9IO5 - chains B and E of the 26 polymer chains in the assembly; structure by electron microscopy, 3.20 A resolution.

[Chain B]
Protein: G1-ATPase subunit beta
From: Mycoplasma mobile 163K
Notes: EC 3.6.3.14
Reference sequence: Q6KIC3 (Q6KIC3_MYCM1); residues 1-784 here = UniProt positions 1-784
Sequence (784 residues; row label = number of the first residue in the row):
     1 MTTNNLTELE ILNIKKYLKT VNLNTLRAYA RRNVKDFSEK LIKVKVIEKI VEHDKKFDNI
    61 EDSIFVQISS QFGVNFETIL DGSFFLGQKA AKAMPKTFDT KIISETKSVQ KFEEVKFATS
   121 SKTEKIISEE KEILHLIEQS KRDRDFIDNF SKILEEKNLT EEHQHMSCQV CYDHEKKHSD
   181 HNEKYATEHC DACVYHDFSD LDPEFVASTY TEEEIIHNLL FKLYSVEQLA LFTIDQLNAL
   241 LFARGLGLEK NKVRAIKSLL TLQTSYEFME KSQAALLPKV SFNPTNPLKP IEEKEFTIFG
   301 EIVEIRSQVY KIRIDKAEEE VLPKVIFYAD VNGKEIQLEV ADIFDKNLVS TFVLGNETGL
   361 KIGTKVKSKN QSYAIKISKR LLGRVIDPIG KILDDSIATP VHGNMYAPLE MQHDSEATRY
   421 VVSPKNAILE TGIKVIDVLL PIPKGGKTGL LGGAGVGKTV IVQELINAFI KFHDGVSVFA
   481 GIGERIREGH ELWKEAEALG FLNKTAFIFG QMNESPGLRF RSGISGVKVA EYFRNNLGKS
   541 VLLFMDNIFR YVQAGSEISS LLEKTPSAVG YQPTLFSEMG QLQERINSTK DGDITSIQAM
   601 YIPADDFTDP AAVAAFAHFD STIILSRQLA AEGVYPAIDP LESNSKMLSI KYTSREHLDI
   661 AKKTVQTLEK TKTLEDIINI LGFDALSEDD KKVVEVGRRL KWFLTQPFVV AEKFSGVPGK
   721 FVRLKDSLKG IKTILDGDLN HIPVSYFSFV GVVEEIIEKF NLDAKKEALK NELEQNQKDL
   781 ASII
Disordered / not traced: 1-201, 772-784
Ion coordination: Mg2+: Thr-459 (together with ADP, phosphate ion)
Ligand contacts: ADP (adenosine-5'-diphosphate): Gly-453, Ala-454, Gly-455, Val-456, Gly-457, Lys-458, Thr-459, Val-460, Glu-488, Tyr-635, Phe-708, Ala-711, Phe-714

[Chain E]
Protein: G1-ATPase subunit alpha
From: Mycoplasma mobile 163K
Notes: EC 3.6.3.14
Reference sequence: Q6KIC4 (Q6KIC4_MYCM1); residues 1-528 here = UniProt positions 1-528
Sequence (528 residues; each row starts with the number of its first residue):
     1 MKNLKITAIK DNLIFVEGEH QFSFLEIIKF SDKVEGVVLK ANDRSAIVAI LNEDKDLNLT
    61 VGSLAEATGE LYKIPIYDNY LGSIINVLGE SLVKQYERTN VALDKKYVFT EAQPIFTRSA
   121 VNEPLVTGIT VVDGVLPVGR GQKELIIGDR GTGKTAIALN AMLAQENTDV INIFIAIGKK
   181 RDEIVEIYGT FKKHNILHKS IIVSAASDDA VAARYLAPYA GMAIAEFFQQ IGKDVLVVMD
   241 DLTNHADAYR ELSLLAGIAP AREAYPGDIF YVHSSLLERG GKYGPEFGGG SITILPIAQT
   301 LAGDISGYIP TNLISITDGQ IYTSAKLFNE GTRPAIDVNL SVSRLGSAAQ SKFMAFASSG
   361 LKKIYTEYKY LKRLSSFSSK ISNRDLETLQ KGKAFESLID QAEYEVIDYE TSAILFLLLK
   421 KGFLNFYTEK TEALKVIIGV IKVFLAKDVL GRKMRAILVE HGIDSIVWNL YLNHMILPLL
   481 KYHLLSELQY LATNREFIKK FKDIRNDGRI LLAYERKGYE RGIAYDYK
Ion coordination: Mg2+: Thr-155 (together with ATP)
Ligand contacts:
  - ADP (adenosine-5'-diphosphate): Arg-344, Leu-345, Gly-346
  - ATP (adenosine-5'-triphosphate): Asp-149, Arg-150, Gly-151, Thr-152, Gly-153, Lys-154, Thr-155, Ala-156, Lys-179, Gln-299, Phe-328, Arg-333, Pro-334, Gln-401, Ala-402, Glu-403

[How chain B and chain E interact]
Contacting residue pairs (88):
  Val-303(B) with Asn-42(E); Asp-43(E), hydrogen bond (backbone-backbone)
  Glu-304(B) with Asn-42(E)
  Ile-305(B) with Phe-22(E); Ser-23(E); Phe-24(E); Ala-41(E)
  Arg-306(B) with Lys-40(E); Ile-258(E)
  Ser-307(B) with Phe-24(E); Tyr-249(E); Asp-268(E), hydrogen bond
  Gln-308(B) with Tyr-271(E)
  Asn-356(B) with Glu-111(E); Tyr-271(E)
  Glu-357(B) with Phe-24(E)
  Leu-360(B) with Ser-23(E)
  Lys-361(B) with Gln-21(E); Phe-22(E); Ser-23(E)
  Ile-362(B) with Gln-21(E); Phe-22(E), hydrogen bond (backbone-backbone); Asn-42(E)
  Val-385(B) with Ile-115(E), hydrophobic
  Leu-393(B) with Ile-115(E); Phe-116(E)
  Asp-394(B) with Phe-116(E)
  Asp-395(B) with Phe-116(E)
  Ser-396(B) with Phe-116(E)
  Ala-454(B) with Val-342(E); Arg-344(E)
  Gly-455(B) with Val-342(E); Arg-344(E)
  Arg-485(B) with Ser-315(E), hydrogen bond (side chain-backbone); Ile-316(E); Thr-317(E); Asp-318(E); Arg-344(E)
  Ile-486(B) with Gln-113(E); Ile-115(E), hydrophobic; Arg-118(E); Glu-278(E), hydrogen bond (backbone-side chain)
  Arg-487(B) with Asp-318(E), salt bridge; Leu-345(E)
  Glu-488(B) with Arg-344(E), salt bridge
  His-490(B) with Ile-115(E), hydrogen bond (side chain-backbone); Arg-118(E); Ser-119(E); Ala-120(E)
  Gln-511(B) with Ile-115(E)
  Met-512(B) with Ser-274(E), hydrogen bond (backbone-side chain); Glu-278(E); Ser-315(E); Ile-316(E), hydrophobic
  Asn-513(B) with Tyr-271(E); Ser-274(E); Ser-275(E); Glu-278(E)
  Glu-514(B) with Glu-111(E); Tyr-271(E)
  Ser-515(B) with Tyr-271(E)
  Arg-519(B) with Phe-270(E)
  Gln-553(B) with Phe-270(E); Asn-312(E), hydrogen bond
  Glu-557(B) with Gly-267(E); Asp-268(E); Phe-270(E); Tyr-271(E)
  Ser-560(B) with Gly-267(E)
  Val-569(B) with Arg-262(E)
  Tyr-601(B) with Ile-314(E); Ser-315(E)
  Arg-627(B) with Asn-339(E), hydrogen bond (side chain-backbone); Leu-340(E); Ser-341(E), hydrogen bond (side chain-backbone); Val-342(E)
  Gln-628(B) with Thr-366(E)
  Ala-631(B) with Lys-363(E); Thr-366(E)
  Glu-632(B) with Lys-363(E), hydrogen bond (backbone-side chain)
  Asp-676(B) with Tyr-370(E)
  Asn-679(B) with Tyr-370(E); Ser-378(E); Lys-380(E)
  Ile-680(B) with Ser-378(E); Ser-379(E)
  Leu-681(B) with Lys-380(E)
  Gly-682(B) with Lys-380(E)
Also at the interface, not in a pair above, chain B (54 interface residues in all): Tyr-310, Gly-363, Trp-493, Phe-509, Pro-516, Phe-549, Leu-561, Glu-563, Gly-570, Ala-604, Trp-702
Also at the interface, not in a pair above, chain E (59 interface residues in all): His-20, Leu-39, Ala-112, Pro-114, Val-121, Ala-259, Ala-261, Ile-269, Ile-305, Tyr-308, Thr-311, Gln-320, Val-338, Lys-362, Leu-374, Phe-377

[Overview]
54 residues of chain B face 59 of chain E across their interface, with 11 hydrogen bonds and 2 salt bridges.
Polar pairs include Arg-487(B)/Asp-318(E), Glu-488(B)/Arg-344(E) and Ser-307(B)/Asp-268(E). ADP is bound
between chain B and chain E. Ligands of chain E: ATP.
Chain B is G1-ATPase subunit beta and chain E is G1-ATPase subunit alpha, both from Mycoplasma mobile 163K;
the structure, Cryo-EM structure of G1-ATPase dimer from Mycoplasma mobile gliding machinery, was determined
by electron microscopy.
